Entry 1A00 (X-ray diffraction, 2.00 A resolution); this record covers chains A and B of the 4 polymer chains in the assembly.

Chain A:
Name: Hemoglobin (alpha chain)
From: Homo sapiens
Reference sequence: P69905 (HBA_HUMAN); numbering as in UniProt (aligned over 1-141)
Sequence (141 residues; numbered 1 to 141; the number before each row is that of its first residue):
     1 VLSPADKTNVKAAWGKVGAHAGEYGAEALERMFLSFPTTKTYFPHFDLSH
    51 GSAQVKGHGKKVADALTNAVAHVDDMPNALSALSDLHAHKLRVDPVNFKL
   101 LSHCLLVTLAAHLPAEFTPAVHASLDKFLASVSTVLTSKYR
UniProt features mapped onto this chain:
  - site: Lys61 (Not glycated)
  - natural variant: Asp6 (A6D: In J-Toronto; this construct carries the variant), Ala13 (A13D: In J-Paris 1/J-Aljezur), Glu27 (A27E: In Shenyang; this construct carries the variant), Lys61 (K61N: In Zambia; deletion: In Clinic), Asp64 (A64D: In Pontoise; this construct carries the variant), Asp75 (D75A: In Lille; D75G: In Chapel Hill; D75N: In G-Pest), Ala111 (A111D: In Petah Tikva)

Chain B:
Name: Hemoglobin (beta chain)
From: Homo sapiens
Reference sequence: P68871 (HBB_HUMAN); residue numbers follow UniProt; this construct covers 2-146
Sequence (146 residues; row label = number of the first residue in the row):
     1 MHLTPEEKSAVTALWGKVNVDEVGGEALGRLLVVYPYTQRFFESFGDLST
    51 PDAVMGNPKVKAHGKKVLGAFSDGLAHLDNLKGTFATLSELHCDKLHVDP
   101 ENFRLLGNVLVCVLAHHFGKEFTPPVQAAYQKVVAGVANALAHKYH
Sequence notes: engineered mutation Tyr37 (Trp in P68871)
UniProt features mapped onto this chain:
  - natural variant: Leu3 (H3L: In Graz; this construct carries the variant), Glu7 (E7A: In G-Makassar; E7K: In Hb C; E7Q: In Machida; E7V: In SKCA), Lys8 (E8K: In G-Siriraj; this construct carries the variant), Val11 (A11V: In Iraq-Halabja; this construct carries the variant), Gly16 (W16G: In Randwick; this construct carries the variant), Val23 (E23V: In D-Granada; this construct carries the variant), Gly24 (V24G: In Miyashiro; this construct carries the variant), Gly25 (G25D: In Moscva; G25R: In Riverdale-Bronx; G25V: In Savannah), Leu32 (L32P: In Yokohama), Val33 (L33V: In Muscat; this construct carries the variant), Arg40 (Q40R: In Tianshui; this construct carries the variant), Phe42 (F42Y: In Mequon; deletion: In Bruxelles), 11 further natural variant entries in UniProt

Interface between chain A and chain B:
Residue-residue contacts (37; chain A residue first):
  Glu30(A) - Pro124(B)
  Arg31(A) - Phe122(B)  hydrogen bond (side chain-backbone)
  Arg31(A) - Thr123(B)
  Arg31(A) - Pro124(B)
  Arg31(A) - Gln127(B)  hydrogen bond
  Leu34(A) - Pro124(B)  hydrophobic
  Leu34(A) - Pro125(B)
  Leu34(A) - Ala128(B)
  Ser35(A) - Gln127(B)
  Ser35(A) - Ala128(B)
  Ser35(A) - Gln131(B)
  Phe36(A) - Gln131(B)
  His103(A) - Asn108(B)
  His103(A) - Gln127(B)
  His103(A) - Gln131(B)  hydrogen bond
  Cys104(A) - Gln127(B)
  Val107(A) - Val111(B)  hydrophobic
  Val107(A) - Ala115(B)
  Val107(A) - Gln127(B)
  Ala110(A) - Cys112(B)
  Ala110(A) - Ala115(B)
  Ala110(A) - His116(B)
  Ala111(A) - Ala115(B)
  Ala111(A) - Gly119(B)
  Pro114(A) - His116(B)  hydrogen bond (backbone-side chain)
  Phe117(A) - Arg30(B)  hydrogen bond (backbone-side chain)
  Phe117(A) - His116(B)  hydrogen bond (backbone-side chain)
  Thr118(A) - Arg30(B)
  Pro119(A) - Arg30(B)
  Pro119(A) - Val33(B)
  Pro119(A) - Met55(B)  hydrophobic
  His122(A) - Arg30(B)  hydrogen bond
  His122(A) - Val34(B)
  His122(A) - Cys112(B)
  Ala123(A) - Val34(B)  hydrophobic
  Asp126(A) - Val34(B)
  Asp126(A) - Tyr35(B)
Interface residues without a listed pair, chain A (19 interface residues in all): Leu106, Ala120
Interface residues without a listed pair, chain B (21 interface residues in all): Glu26, Pro51, Lys120

Overview:
19 residues of chain A and 21 residues of chain B are in contact; the contacts include 7 hydrogen bonds. Polar
pairs include Arg31(A)-Phe122(B), Arg31(A)-Gln127(B) and His103(A)-Gln131(B).
Chain A is Hemoglobin (alpha chain) and chain B is Hemoglobin (beta chain), both from Homo sapiens; the
structure, Hemoglobin (val BETA1 met, trp BETA37 tyr) mutant, was determined by X-ray diffraction together
with 1A01, 1A0U and 1A0Z from the same study.
